Entry 8J0T (electron microscopy, 2.80 A resolution); this record covers chains D and G of the 20 polymer chains in the assembly.

# Chain D
Protein: ATP synthase subunit beta
Organism: Mycobacterium tuberculosis
Notes: EC 7.1.2.2
UniProtKB: P9WPU5 (ATPB_MYCTU); numbering as in UniProt (aligned over 1-486)
Chain sequence (486 residues; each row starts with the number of its first residue):
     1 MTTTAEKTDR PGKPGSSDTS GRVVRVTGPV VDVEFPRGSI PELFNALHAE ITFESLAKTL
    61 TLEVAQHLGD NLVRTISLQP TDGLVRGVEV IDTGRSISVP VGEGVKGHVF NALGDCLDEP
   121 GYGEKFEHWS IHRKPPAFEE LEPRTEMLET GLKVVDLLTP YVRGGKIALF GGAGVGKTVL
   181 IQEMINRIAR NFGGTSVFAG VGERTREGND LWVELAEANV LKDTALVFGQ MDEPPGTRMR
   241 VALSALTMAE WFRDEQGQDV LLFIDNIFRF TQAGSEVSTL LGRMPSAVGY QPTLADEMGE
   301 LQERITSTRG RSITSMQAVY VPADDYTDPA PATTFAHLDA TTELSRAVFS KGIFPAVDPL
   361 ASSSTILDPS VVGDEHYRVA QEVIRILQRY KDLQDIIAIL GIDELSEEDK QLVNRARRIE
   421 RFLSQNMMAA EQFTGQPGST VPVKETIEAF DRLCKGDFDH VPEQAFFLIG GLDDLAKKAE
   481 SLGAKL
Not modelled in the structure: 1-17
Metal / ion sites: Mg2+: T178 (together with ADP)
Ligand contacts:
  - ADP (adenosine-5'-diphosphate): G172, A173, G174, V175, G176, K177, T178, V179, E207, F349, F354, M427, A430, F433, T434
  - ATP (adenosine-5'-triphosphate): S364, T365, D368, Y377

# Chain G
Protein: ATP synthase gamma chain
Organism: Mycobacterium tuberculosis
UniProtKB: P9WPU9 (ATPG_MYCTU); residue numbers follow UniProt; this construct covers 1-305
Chain sequence (305 residues; numbered 1 to 305; the number before each row is that of its first residue):
     1 MAATLRELRG RIRSAGSIKK ITKAQELIAT SRIARAQARL ESARPYAFEI TRMLTTLAAE
    61 AALDHPLLVE RPEPKRAGVL VVSSDRGLCG AYNANIFRRS EELFSLLREA GKQPVLYVVG
   121 RKAQNYYSFR NWNITESWMG FSEQPTYENA AEIASTLVDA FLLGTDNGED QRSDSGEGVD
   181 ELHIVYTEFK SMLSQSAEAH RIAPMVVEYV EEDIGPRTLY SFEPDATMLF ESLLPRYLTT
   241 RVYAALLESA ASELASRQRA MKSATDNADD LIKALTLMAN RERQAQITQE ISEIVGGANA
   301 LAEAR
Not modelled in the structure: 1-2, 164-176, 303-305

# Interface between chain D and chain G
Pairs across the interface (20; chain D residue first):
  T279(D) with L301(G)
  G282(D) with L301(G)
  R283(D) with L301(G)
  M284(D) with A298(G), hydrophobic; L301(G)
  S286(D) with I294(G)
  A287(D) with E290(G); I294(G)
  A323(D) with R6(G), hydrogen bond (backbone-side chain)
  D324(D) with R6(G), hydrogen bond (backbone-side chain)
  D325(D) with R6(G), salt bridge
  D395(D) with S14(G); S17(G)
  I396(D) with I18(G), hydrophobic; I21(G), hydrophobic
  I399(D) with I18(G), hydrophobic
  L400(D) with I21(G), hydrophobic; L88(G), hydrophobic
  E404(D) with R86(G); L88(G)
Interface residues without a listed pair, chain D (16 interface residues in all): P285, V288
Interface residues without a listed pair, chain G (13 interface residues in all): Q25, G297

# Overview
The interface between chain D and chain G involves 16 residues on one side and 13 on the other, with 2
hydrogen bonds and 1 salt bridge. Among the polar pairs are D325(D)-R6(G), A323(D)-R6(G) and D324(D)-R6(G).
Ligands of chain D: ATP and ADP.
Here chain D is ATP synthase subunit beta and chain G is ATP synthase gamma chain, both from Mycobacterium
tuberculosis. Entry 8J0T (Cryo-EM structure of Mycobacterium tuberculosis ATP synthase in the apo-form) was
determined by electron microscopy together with 8J0S, 8J57, 8J58, 8JR0 and 8JR1 from the same study.
